3AF8 - chain X; structure by X-ray diffraction, 1.66 A resolution.

Chain X:
Protein: Ferritin light chain
Organism: Equus caballus
Reference sequence: P02791 (FRIL_HORSE); residues 1-174 here correspond to UniProt positions 2-175 (UniProt number = residue number + 1)
Chain sequence (174 residues; numbered 1 to 174; the number before each row is that of its first residue):
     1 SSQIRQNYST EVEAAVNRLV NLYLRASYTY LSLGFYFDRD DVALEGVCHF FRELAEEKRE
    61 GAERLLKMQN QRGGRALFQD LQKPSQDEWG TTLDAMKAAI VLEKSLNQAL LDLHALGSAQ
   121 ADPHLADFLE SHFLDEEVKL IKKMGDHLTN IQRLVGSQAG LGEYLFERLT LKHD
Unresolved in the structure: 1, 174
Differences from the reference sequence: engineered mutation A126 (Cys127 in P02791)
Ion coordination: Palladium(II) allyl complex Pd site 1: E45, C48; Palladium(II) allyl complex Pd site 2 near H49 (its only coordinating residue here); Cd2+ site 1 near D80 (its only coordinating residue here); Cd2+ site 2 near E130 (its only coordinating residue here)
Small-molecule neighbours:
  - Palladium(II) allyl complex (PLL), molecule 1: D38, E45, C48, H49, R52, K67
  - Palladium(II) allyl complex (PLL), molecule 2: E45, C48, H49, R52
Curated features (UniProtKB/Swiss-Prot):
  - region: E53 to E60 (Catalytic site for iron oxidation)
  - binding site (Fe cation): E53, E56, E57, E60, E63
  - modified residue: S1 (N-acetylserine)

Overview:
Bound to chain X: Palladium(II) allyl complex. The Palladium(II) allyl complex Pd site 1 is built by E45 and
C48. UniProt lists 5 Fe cation-binding residues.
Chain X is Ferritin light chain (Equus caballus); the structure, Crystal Structure of Pd(ally)/apo-C126AFr,
was determined by X-ray diffraction (same publication as 3AF7 and 3AF9).
